Entry 8K4L (X-ray diffraction, 2.10 A resolution); this record covers chains A and B of the 4 polymer chains in the assembly.

== Chain A (and B) ==
Molecule: Nuclear respiratory factor 1
From: Homo sapiens
Notes: chain B of this document is another copy of the same molecule, construct and numbering; everything in this record applies to it too
UniProtKB: Q16656 (NRF1_HUMAN); residue numbers follow UniProt; this construct covers 54-284
Chain sequence (232 residues; each row starts with the number of its first residue):
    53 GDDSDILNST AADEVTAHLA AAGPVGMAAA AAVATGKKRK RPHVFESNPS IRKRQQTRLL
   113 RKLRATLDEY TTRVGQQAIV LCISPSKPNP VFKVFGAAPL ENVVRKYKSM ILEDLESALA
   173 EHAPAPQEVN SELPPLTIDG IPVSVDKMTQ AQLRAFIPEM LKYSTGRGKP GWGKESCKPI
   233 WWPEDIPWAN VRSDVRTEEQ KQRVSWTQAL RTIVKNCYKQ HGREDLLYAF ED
Not modelled in the structure: 53-59, 174-181, 284 (chain B: 53-94, 173-182, 283-284)
Sequence notes: expression tag (53)
Curated features (UniProtKB/Swiss-Prot):
  - DNA-binding region: Thr109
  - motif: Gly88 to Arg116 (Nuclear localization signal)
  - cross-link: Lys139 (Glycyl lysine isopeptide (Lys-Gly) (interchain with G-Cter in SUMO2))
What the authors report for this chain:
  - binding site for the 14-nt DNA strand: Arg206, Gly223, Trp224, Asn242, Arg244
  - binding site for the 14-nt DNA strand: Ser102, Lys105, Thr109, Thr201, Gln202, Arg206, Asn242, Arg244, Ser245, Asp246, Lys253, Trp258, Thr259
  - specificity-determining residues: Arg206, Asn242, Arg244
  - mutagenesis - T109A (7-fold), T109D (5-fold), R206A (5- to 22-fold), N242A (5- to 22-fold), R244A (5- to 22-fold): decreased binding to the 14-nt DNA strand
  - post-translational modification sites: Thr109, Thr259 (citing earlier work)

== Interface between chain A and chain B ==
Contacting residue pairs (103; chain A residue first):
  Ala80(A) with Gln129(B), hydrogen bond (backbone-side chain)
  Ala81(A) with Gly127(B)
  Ala83(A) with Gln129(B); Ala150(B)
  Ala84(A) with Thr123(B); Gln128(B); Gln129(B)
  Val85(A) with Thr124(B); Gly127(B)
  Thr87(A) with Gly148(B); Ala149(B); Ala150(B), hydrogen bond (side chain-backbone)
  Gly88(A) with Thr124(B)
  Arg93(A) with Asp120(B)
  His95(A) with Glu121(B); Thr124(B); Arg125(B)
  Val96(A) with Thr124(B); Arg125(B)
  Phe97(A) with Thr124(B); Arg125(B); Val126(B); Gly127(B)
  Glu98(A) with Arg125(B), hydrogen bond (backbone-backbone)
  Arg104(A) with Arg125(B); Val126(B)
  Gln107(A) with Arg125(B)
  Gln108(A) with Tyr122(B), hydrogen bond; Val126(B)
  Arg110(A) with Glu121(B), salt bridge; Arg125(B)
  Leu111(A) with Glu121(B); Tyr122(B), hydrophobic
  Leu112(A) with Tyr122(B), hydrophobic
  Lys114(A) with Thr118(B)
  Leu115(A) with Thr118(B); Leu119(B)
  Thr118(A) with Leu111(B); Lys114(B); Leu115(B)
  Leu119(A) with Leu115(B), hydrophobic
  Glu121(A) with His95(B); Arg110(B), salt bridge; Leu111(B)
  Tyr122(A) with Gln108(B), hydrogen bond; Leu111(B), hydrophobic; Leu112(B), hydrophobic
  Thr124(A) with His95(B); Val96(B); Phe97(B)
  Arg125(A) with His95(B); Val96(B); Phe97(B); Glu98(B), hydrogen bond (backbone-backbone); Arg104(B); Gln107(B), hydrogen bond; Arg110(B)
  Val126(A) with Phe97(B); Arg104(B); Gln108(B)
  Gly127(A) with Phe97(B)
  Gln128(A) with Gln108(B); Cys134(B); Ile135(B); Ser136(B); Val143(B)
  Gln129(A) with Cys134(B); Ile135(B), hydrogen bond (backbone-backbone)
  Ala130(A) with Leu133(B)
  Ile131(A) with Ile131(B); Val132(B); Leu133(B), hydrogen bond (backbone-backbone)
  Val132(A) with Ile131(B); Val132(B), hydrophobic
  Leu133(A) with Ala130(B); Ile131(B), hydrogen bond (backbone-backbone); Val156(B), hydrophobic
  Cys134(A) with Tyr122(B); Gln128(B); Gln129(B); Ala130(B), hydrophobic
  Ile135(A) with Gln128(B); Gln129(B), hydrogen bond (backbone-backbone)
  Ser136(A) with Gln128(B)
  Lys145(A) with Tyr122(B); Gln128(B)
  Pro151(A) with Leu167(B), hydrophobic; Ala170(B), hydrophobic; Leu171(B)
  Leu152(A) with Ile163(B), hydrophobic; Leu167(B)
  Val155(A) with Ile163(B); Asp166(B)
  Arg157(A) with Gly192(B)
  Tyr159(A) with Met162(B); Asp166(B), hydrogen bond
  Met162(A) with Tyr159(B)
  Asp166(A) with Val155(B); Lys158(B); Tyr159(B), hydrogen bond
  Leu167(A) with Pro151(B), hydrophobic
  Ala170(A) with Pro151(B), hydrophobic
  Leu171(A) with Pro151(B)
Other interface residues (no listed pair), chain A (52 interface residues in all): Arg91, Val143, Val156, Ile163
Other interface residues (no listed pair), chain B (49 interface residues in all): Leu152, Glu153

== Overview ==
52 residues of chain A and 49 residues of chain B are in contact, with 13 hydrogen bonds and 2 salt bridges.
Among the polar pairs are Arg110(A)-Glu121(B), Ala80(A)-Gln129(B) and Thr87(A)-Ala150(B). The paper reports a
binding site for the 14-nt DNA strand at Arg206(A), Gly223(A) and Trp224(A) among others; T109A, T109D and
R206A of chain A, among others, reduce binding to the 14-nt DNA strand; 5 substitutions were tested in all.
Chain A and chain B are both Nuclear respiratory factor 1 (Homo sapiens); the structure, Crystal structure of
NRF1 homodimer in complex with DNA, was determined by X-ray diffraction (same publication as 8K3D).
